PDB entry 9B9F | X-ray diffraction, 3.00 A resolution | chains C and D of the 5 polymer chains in the assembly

# Chain C
Molecule: Transforming growth factor beta receptor type-1
From: Homo sapiens
Notes: EC 2.7.11.30
UniProt: P36897 (TGFR1_HUMAN); residues 29-113 here correspond to UniProt positions 31-115 (UniProt number = residue number + 2)
Amino-acid sequence (87 residues; each row starts with the number of its first residue):
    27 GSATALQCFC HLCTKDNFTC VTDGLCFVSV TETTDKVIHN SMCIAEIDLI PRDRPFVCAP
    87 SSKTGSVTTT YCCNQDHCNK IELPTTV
Unresolved in the structure: 27-30, 108-113
Disulfide bonds: Cys34-Cys52, Cys36-Cys39, Cys46-Cys69, Cys84-Cys98, Cys99-Cys104
Sequence notes: expression tag (27-28)
Curated features (UniProtKB/Swiss-Prot):
  - glycosylation: Asn43 (N-linked (GlcNAc...) asparagine)

# Chain D
Molecule: Transforming growth factor beta receptor type-2
From: Homo sapiens
UniProt: P37173 (TGFR2_HUMAN); residue numbers follow UniProt; this construct covers 42-153
Amino-acid sequence (113 residues; row label = number of the first residue in the row):
    41 MNGAVKFPQL CKFCDVRFST CDNQKSCMSN CSITSICEKP QEVCVAVWRK NDENITLETV
   101 CHDPKLPYHD FILEDAASPK CIMKEKKKPG ETFFMCSCSS DECNDNIIFS EEY
Unresolved in the structure: 41-44, 150-153
Disulfide bonds: Cys51-Cys84, Cys54-Cys71, Cys61-Cys67, Cys77-Cys101, Cys121-Cys136, Cys138-Cys143
Sequence notes: initiating methionine (41)
Curated features (UniProtKB/Swiss-Prot):
  - glycosylation (N-linked (GlcNAc...) asparagine): Asn70, Asn94
  - natural variant: Cys61 (C61R: In a gastric adenocarcinoma sample), Ile73 (I73V: In a colorectal cancer sample)

# Interface between chain C and chain D
Contacting residue pairs - 14 pairs, chain C then chain D:
  Leu51(C) - Phe47(D)  hydrophobic
  Asp79(C) - Phe47(D)
  Asp79(C) - Pro48(D)
  Arg80(C) - Pro48(D)  hydrogen bond (side chain-backbone)
  Arg80(C) - Leu50(D)
  Arg80(C) - Ile76(D)
  Arg80(C) - Asp141(D)  salt bridge
  Pro81(C) - Phe47(D)
  Cys84(C) - Phe47(D)  hydrophobic
  Pro86(C) - Asp141(D)
  Tyr97(C) - Val45(D)  hydrogen bond (side chain-backbone)
  Cys98(C) - Val45(D)  hydrogen bond (backbone-backbone)
  Cys99(C) - Val45(D)  hydrophobic
  Asn100(C) - Val45(D)
Interface residues without a listed pair, chain C (11 interface residues in all): Pro77

# In short
Chain C and chain D form an interface of 11 and 6 residues respectively, with 3 hydrogen bonds and 1 salt
bridge. Polar pairs include Arg80(C)-Asp141(D), Arg80(C)-Pro48(D) and Tyr97(C)-Val45(D).
Here chain C is Transforming growth factor beta receptor type-1 and chain D is Transforming growth factor beta
receptor type-2, both from Homo sapiens. Entry 9B9F (Zebrafish Betaglycan Orphan Domain (zfBGo) in complex
with TGF-B3 and extracellular domains of TGFBRI and TGFBRII) was determined by X-ray diffraction together with
9FDY, 9FK5, 9FKP and 8DC0 from the same study.
